PDB entry 8K5A | electron microscopy, 3.30 A resolution | chains D and H of the 9 polymer chains in the assembly

[Chain D]
Protein: DNA-directed RNA polymerase subunit beta'
Organism: Escherichia coli K-12
Notes: EC 2.7.7.6
UniProt: P0A8T7 (RPOC_ECOLI); residue numbers follow UniProt; this construct covers 14-1376
Sequence (1363 residues; row label = number of the first residue in the row):
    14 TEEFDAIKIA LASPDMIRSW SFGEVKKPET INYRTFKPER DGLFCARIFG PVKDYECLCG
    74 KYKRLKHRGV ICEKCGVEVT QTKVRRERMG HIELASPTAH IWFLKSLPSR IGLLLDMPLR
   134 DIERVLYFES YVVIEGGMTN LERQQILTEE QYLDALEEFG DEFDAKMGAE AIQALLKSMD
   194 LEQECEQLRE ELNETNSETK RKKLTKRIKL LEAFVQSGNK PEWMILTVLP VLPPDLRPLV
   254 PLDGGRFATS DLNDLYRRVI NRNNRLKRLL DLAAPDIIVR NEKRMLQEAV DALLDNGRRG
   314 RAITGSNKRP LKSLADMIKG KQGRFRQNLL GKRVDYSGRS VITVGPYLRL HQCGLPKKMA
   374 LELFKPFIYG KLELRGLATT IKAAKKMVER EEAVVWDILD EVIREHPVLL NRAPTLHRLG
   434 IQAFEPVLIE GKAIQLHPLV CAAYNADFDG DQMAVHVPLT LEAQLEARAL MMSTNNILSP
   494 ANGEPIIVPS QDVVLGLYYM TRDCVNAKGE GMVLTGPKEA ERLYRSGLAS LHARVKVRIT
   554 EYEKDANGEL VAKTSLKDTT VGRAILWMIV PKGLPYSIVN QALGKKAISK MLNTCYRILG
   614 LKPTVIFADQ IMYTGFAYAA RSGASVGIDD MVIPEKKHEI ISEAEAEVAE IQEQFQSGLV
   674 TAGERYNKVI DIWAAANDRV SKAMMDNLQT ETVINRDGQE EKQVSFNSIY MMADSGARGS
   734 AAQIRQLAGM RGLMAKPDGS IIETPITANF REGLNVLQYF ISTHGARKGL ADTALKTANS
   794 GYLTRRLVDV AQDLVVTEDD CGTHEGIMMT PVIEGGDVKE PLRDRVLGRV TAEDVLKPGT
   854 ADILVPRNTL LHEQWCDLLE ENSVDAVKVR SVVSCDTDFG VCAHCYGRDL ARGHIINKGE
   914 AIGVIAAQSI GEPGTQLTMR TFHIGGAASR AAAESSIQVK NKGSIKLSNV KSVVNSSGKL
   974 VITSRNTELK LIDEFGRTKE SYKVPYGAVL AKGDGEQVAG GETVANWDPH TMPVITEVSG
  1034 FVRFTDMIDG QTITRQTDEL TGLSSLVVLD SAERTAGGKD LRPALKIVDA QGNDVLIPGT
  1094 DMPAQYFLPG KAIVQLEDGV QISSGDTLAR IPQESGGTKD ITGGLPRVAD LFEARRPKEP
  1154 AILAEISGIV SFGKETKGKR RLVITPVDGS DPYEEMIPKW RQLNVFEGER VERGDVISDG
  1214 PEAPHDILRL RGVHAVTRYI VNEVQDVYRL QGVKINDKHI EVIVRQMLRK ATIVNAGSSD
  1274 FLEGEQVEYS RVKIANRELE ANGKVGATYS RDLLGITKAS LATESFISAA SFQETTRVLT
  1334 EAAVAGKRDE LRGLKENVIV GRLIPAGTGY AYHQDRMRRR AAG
Not modelled in the structure: 933-943

[Chain H]
Molecule: 29-nt DNA strand
Organism: Escherichia coli K-12
Sequence (29 nucleotides; each row starts with the number of its first residue):
     1 GGGTATTCGC CGTGTACCTC TCCTAGCCC

[How chain D and chain H interact]
Residue-residue contacts (33):
  Arg259(D) with DC22(H), sugar contact; DC23(H), phosphate contact
  Phe260(D) with DC23(H), sugar contact; DT24(H), phosphate contact
  Ala261(D) with DT24(H), base contact
  Thr262(D) with DT24(H), sugar contact
  Ser263(D) with DT24(H), base contact
  Asp264(D) with DT24(H), hydrogen bond to the base
  Asp267(D) with DT24(H), base contact
  Arg314(D) with DC11(H), phosphate contact
  Ile316(D) with DC11(H), phosphate contact
  Thr317(D) with DT24(H), phosphate contact
  Gly318(D) with DC23(H), phosphate contact; DT24(H), phosphate contact
  Ser319(D) with DC22(H), hydrogen bond to the phosphate; DC23(H), hydrogen bond to the phosphate
  Asn320(D) with DC23(H), hydrogen bond to the base; DT24(H), hydrogen bond to the phosphate
  Lys321(D) with DT13(H), base contact
  Lys334(D) with DG12(H), hydrogen bond to the phosphate; DT13(H), salt bridge to the phosphate
  Gln335(D) with DT13(H), hydrogen bond to the phosphate
  Leu342(D) with DT15(H), phosphate contact
  Arg346(D) with DC17(H), salt bridge to the phosphate
  Arg352(D) with DA16(H), hydrogen bond to the phosphate; DC17(H), salt bridge to the phosphate
  Ala426(D) with DT15(H), phosphate contact
  Thr790(D) with DG14(H), hydrogen bond to the base
  Ala791(D) with DG14(H), base contact
  Arg798(D) with DG14(H), phosphate contact; DT15(H), salt bridge to the phosphate
  Lys1170(D) with DG1(H), sugar contact
  Gly1171(D) with DG2(H), base contact
Other interface residues (no listed pair), chain D (30 interface residues in all): Tyr46, Leu255, Leu324, Ala787, Gly794
Other interface residues (no listed pair), chain H (13 interface residues in all): DA25

[Overview]
30 residues of chain D face 13 of chain H across their interface; the contacts include 9 hydrogen bonds and 4
salt bridges. Among the polar pairs are Asp264(D)-DT24(H), Asn320(D)-DC23(H) and Thr790(D)-DG14(H).
Here chain D is DNA-directed RNA polymerase subunit beta' and chain H is a 29-nt DNA strand, both from
Escherichia coli K-12. Entry 8K5A (The cryo-EM map of open TIEA-TEC complex) was determined by electron
microscopy.
